Entry 1Z5A (X-ray diffraction, 2.20 A resolution); this record covers chains A and B.

Chain A (and B):
Name: Type II DNA topoisomerase VI subunit B
From: Sulfolobus shibatae
Notes: EC 5.99.1.3; chain B of this document is another copy of the same molecule, construct and numbering; everything in this record applies to it too
UniProt: O05207 (TOP6B_SULSH); residues 2-470 here = UniProt positions 2-470
Sequence (469 residues; each row starts with the number of its first residue):
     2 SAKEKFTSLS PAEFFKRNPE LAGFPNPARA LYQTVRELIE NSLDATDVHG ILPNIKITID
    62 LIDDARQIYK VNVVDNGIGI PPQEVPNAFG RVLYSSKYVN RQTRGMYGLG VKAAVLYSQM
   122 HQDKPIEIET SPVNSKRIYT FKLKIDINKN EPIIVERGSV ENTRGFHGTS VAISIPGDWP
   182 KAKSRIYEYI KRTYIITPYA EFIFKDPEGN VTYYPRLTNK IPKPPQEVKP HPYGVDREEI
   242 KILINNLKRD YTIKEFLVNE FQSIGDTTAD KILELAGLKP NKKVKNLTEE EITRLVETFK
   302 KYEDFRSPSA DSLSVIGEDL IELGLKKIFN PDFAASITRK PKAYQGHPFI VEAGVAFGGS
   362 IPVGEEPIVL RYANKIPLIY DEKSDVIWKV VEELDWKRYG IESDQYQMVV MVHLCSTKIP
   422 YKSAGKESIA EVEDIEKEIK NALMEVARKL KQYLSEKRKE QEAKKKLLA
Not modelled in the structure: 2-3, 470 (chain B: 2-3, 464-470)
Bound ions: Mg2+: Asn-42 (together with ADP)
Ligand contacts: ADP: Glu-38, Asn-42, Ser-43, Ala-46, Asp-76, Gly-80, Ile-81, Ala-89, Phe-90, Tyr-95, Ser-96, Ser-97, Lys-98, Gly-106, Met-107, Tyr-108, Gly-109, Leu-110, Gly-111, Val-112, Lys-113, Thr-170
Swiss-Prot annotation at these positions:
  - binding site (ATP): Asn-42, Asp-76, Ser-96 to Lys-98, Met-107 to Lys-113, Lys-427
What the authors report for this chain:
  - contacts within the chain: Glu-38/Lys-427 (hydrogen bond), Gln-103/Asn-375

Interface between chain A and chain B:
Residue-residue contacts (120; chain A residue first):
  Lys-4(A) with Ile-79(B)
  Glu-5(A) with His-50(B), salt bridge; Ile-79(B); Ser-97(B), hydrogen bond; Arg-102(B), salt bridge
  Lys-6(A) with Ser-96(B); Ser-97(B); Glu-228(B), salt bridge
  Phe-7(A) with Ile-81(B), hydrophobic; Glu-85(B); Tyr-95(B); Ser-96(B)
  Thr-8(A) with Tyr-95(B); Ser-96(B), hydrogen bond (backbone-backbone); Tyr-99(B)
  Ser-9(A) with Arg-92(B), hydrogen bond; Leu-94(B); Tyr-95(B)
  Leu-10(A) with Leu-94(B), hydrogen bond (backbone-backbone); Tyr-99(B), hydrophobic
  Phe-15(A) with Leu-94(B), hydrophobic; Tyr-108(B), hydrophobic
  Lys-17(A) with Asp-237(B), salt bridge; Glu-239(B); Glu-240(B), salt bridge
  Arg-18(A) with Tyr-99(B), hydrogen bond (side chain-backbone); Lys-419(B), hydrogen bond (backbone-side chain)
  Asn-19(A) with Tyr-108(B); Lys-419(B)
  Glu-21(A) with Lys-419(B), salt bridge; Pro-421(B); Tyr-422(B); Ala-431(B)
  Leu-22(A) with Tyr-108(B); Tyr-422(B); Ser-424(B); Ala-425(B)
  Pro-26(A) with Gln-346(B); Glu-432(B); Val-433(B)
  Asn-27(A) with Glu-432(B), hydrogen bond (side chain-backbone)
  His-50(A) with Glu-5(B), salt bridge
  Ala-66(A) with Lys-302(B)
  Arg-67(A) with Thr-294(B); Arg-295(B); Glu-298(B)
  Ile-79(A) with Glu-5(B)
  Glu-85(A) with Phe-7(B)
  Leu-94(A) with Ser-9(B); Leu-10(B), hydrogen bond (backbone-backbone); Phe-15(B), hydrophobic
  Tyr-95(A) with Phe-7(B); Thr-8(B); Ser-9(B)
  Ser-96(A) with Lys-6(B); Phe-7(B); Thr-8(B), hydrogen bond (backbone-backbone)
  Ser-97(A) with Glu-5(B), hydrogen bond; Lys-6(B)
  Tyr-99(A) with Thr-8(B); Leu-10(B); Arg-18(B), hydrogen bond (backbone-side chain)
  Arg-102(A) with Glu-5(B), salt bridge
  Met-107(A) with Asn-19(B)
  Tyr-108(A) with Phe-15(B), hydrophobic; Asn-19(B); Leu-22(B)
  Gln-120(A) with Arg-238(B), hydrogen bond (backbone-side chain); Glu-239(B)
  Met-121(A) with Asp-237(B); Arg-238(B), hydrogen bond (backbone-backbone); Glu-239(B)
  His-122(A) with Arg-238(B); Lys-301(B), hydrogen bond
  Gln-123(A) with Arg-238(B), hydrogen bond (backbone-side chain)
  Asp-124(A) with Arg-238(B); Glu-290(B); Glu-291(B); Thr-294(B), hydrogen bond
  Lys-145(A) with Glu-290(B), salt bridge
  Ile-148(A) with Glu-239(B)
  Lys-182(A) with Glu-434(B), salt bridge
  Glu-228(A) with Lys-6(B), salt bridge
  Asp-237(A) with Lys-17(B), salt bridge; Met-121(B)
  Arg-238(A) with Gln-120(B), hydrogen bond (side chain-backbone); Met-121(B), hydrogen bond (backbone-backbone); His-122(B); Gln-123(B), hydrogen bond (side chain-backbone); Asp-124(B)
  Glu-239(A) with Lys-17(B); Gln-120(B), hydrogen bond; Met-121(B); Ile-148(B)
  Glu-240(A) with Lys-17(B), salt bridge
  Glu-290(A) with Lys-145(B), salt bridge
  Glu-291(A) with Asp-124(B)
  Thr-294(A) with Asp-124(B)
  Glu-298(A) with Arg-67(B)
  Lys-302(A) with Ala-66(B)
  Gln-346(A) with Glu-21(B)
  Asp-382(A) with Lys-423(B), salt bridge
  Lys-384(A) with Lys-384(B)
  Ser-385(A) with Ser-385(B)
  Lys-419(A) with Arg-18(B), hydrogen bond (side chain-backbone); Glu-21(B), salt bridge
  Pro-421(A) with Glu-21(B)
  Tyr-422(A) with Glu-21(B); Leu-22(B)
  Lys-423(A) with Leu-22(B); Asp-382(B), salt bridge; Ser-424(B)
  Ser-424(A) with Leu-22(B); Lys-423(B)
  Ala-425(A) with Leu-22(B)
  Ala-431(A) with Glu-21(B)
  Glu-432(A) with Pro-26(B); Asn-27(B)
  Val-433(A) with Pro-26(B)
  Glu-434(A) with Lys-182(B), salt bridge
Also at the interface, not in a pair above, chain A (69 interface residues in all): Ser-11, Pro-12, Pro-20, Ile-81, Pro-82, Ala-89, Arg-92, Ile-243, Glu-393
Also at the interface, not in a pair above, chain B (70 interface residues in all): Ser-11, Pro-12, Pro-20, Val-49, Pro-82, Ala-89, Val-100, Glu-393

Overview:
Chain A and chain B form an interface of 69 and 70 residues respectively; the contacts include 21 hydrogen
bonds and 18 salt bridges. Polar contacts include Glu-5(A)/His-50(B), Glu-5(A)/Arg-102(B) and
Lys-6(A)/Glu-228(B). Ligands of chain A: ADP. The paper reports contacts within the chain involving Glu-38(A),
Lys-427(A) and Gln-103(A) among others.
Both chains are Type II DNA topoisomerase VI subunit B (Sulfolobus shibatae). Entry 1Z5A (Topoisomerase VI-B,
ADP-bound dimer form) was determined by X-ray diffraction together with 1Z59 and 1Z5B from the same study.
